PDB entry 8XOB | electron microscopy, 3.15 A resolution | chain A

== Chain A ==
Name: Synaptic vesicular amine transporter, transporter B
From: Homo sapiens
UniProtKB: Q05940 (VMAT2_HUMAN); residues 18-474 carry their UniProt numbers (457 of 573 residues fall inside the UniProt entry; the rest is not from it)
Amino-acid sequence (573 residues; row label = number of the first residue in the row):
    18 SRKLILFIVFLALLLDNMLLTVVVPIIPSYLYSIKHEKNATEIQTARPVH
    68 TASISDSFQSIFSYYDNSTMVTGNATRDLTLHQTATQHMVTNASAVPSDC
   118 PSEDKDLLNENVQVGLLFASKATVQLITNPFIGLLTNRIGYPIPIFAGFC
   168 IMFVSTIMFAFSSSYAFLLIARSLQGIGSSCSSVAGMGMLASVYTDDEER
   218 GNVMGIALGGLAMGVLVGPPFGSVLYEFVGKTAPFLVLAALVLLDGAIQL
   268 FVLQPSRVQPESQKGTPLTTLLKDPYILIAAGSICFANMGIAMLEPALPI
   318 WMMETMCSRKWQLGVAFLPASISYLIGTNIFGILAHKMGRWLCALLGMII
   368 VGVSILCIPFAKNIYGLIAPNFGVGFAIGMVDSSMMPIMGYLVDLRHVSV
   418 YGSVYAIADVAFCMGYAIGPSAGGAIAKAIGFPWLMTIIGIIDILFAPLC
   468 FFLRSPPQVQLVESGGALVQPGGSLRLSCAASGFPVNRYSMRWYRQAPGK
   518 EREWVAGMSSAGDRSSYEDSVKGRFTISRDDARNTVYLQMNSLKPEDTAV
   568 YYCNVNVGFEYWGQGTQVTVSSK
Disordered / not traced: 55-124, 475-590
Swiss-Prot annotation at these positions:
  - binding site (serotonin): L228, V232, N305, I308, E312, F334, Y341, D399, Y433
  - glycosylation (N-linked (GlcNAc...) asparagine): N84, N91

== Summary ==
From UniProt: 9 serotonin-binding residues.
Chain A is Synaptic vesicular amine transporter, transporter B (Homo sapiens); the structure, VMAT2 protonated
state, was determined by electron microscopy together with 8JSX, 8JT5, 8JTB, 8XO9 and 8XOA from the same
study.
